3B6F - chains I and D of the 10 polymer chains in the assembly; structure by X-ray diffraction, 3.45 A resolution.

[Chain I]
Molecule: 147-nt DNA strand
Organism: Homo sapiens
Sequence (147 nucleotides; each row starts with the number of its first residue; numbers below 1 keep their minus sign (DA-73 is residue -73)):
   -73 ATCAATATCCACCTGCAGATACTACCAAAAGTGTATTTGGAAACTGCTCC
   -23 ATCAAAAGGCATGTTCAGCTGGAATCCAGCTGAACATGCCTTTTGATGGA
    27 GCAGTTTCCAAATACACTTTTGGTAGTATCTGCAGGTGGATATTGAT

[Chain D]
Protein: Histone H2B 1.1
Organism: Xenopus laevis
Reference sequence: P02281 (H2B11_XENLA); residues -2 to 122 here correspond to UniProt positions 2-126 (UniProt number = residue number + 4)
Amino-acid sequence (125 residues; each row starts with the number of its first residue; numbers below 1 keep their minus sign (Pro-2 is residue -2)):
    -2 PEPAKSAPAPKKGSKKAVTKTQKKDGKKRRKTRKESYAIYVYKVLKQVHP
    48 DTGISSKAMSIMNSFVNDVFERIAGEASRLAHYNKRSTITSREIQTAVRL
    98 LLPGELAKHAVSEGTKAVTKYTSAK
Not modelled in the structure: -2 to 21
Differences from the reference sequence: conflict Thr29 (Ser33 in P02281)
UniProt features mapped onto this chain:
  - modified residue: Lys2 (N6-acetyllysine), Lys9 (N6-acetyllysine), Ser11 (Phosphoserine), Lys12 (N6-acetyllysine), Lys17 (N6-acetyllysine)
  - glycosylation: Ser109 (O-linked (GlcNAc) serine)
  - cross-link: Lys117 (Glycyl lysine isopeptide (Lys-Gly) (interchain with G-Cter in ubiquitin))

[Interface between chain I and chain D]
Contacting residue pairs (22; chain I residue first):
  DA-55(I) - Ile51(D)  sugar contact
  DA-55(I) - Ser52(D)  hydrogen bond to the phosphate
  DA-55(I) - Ser53(D)  hydrogen bond to the phosphate
  DT-54(I) - Gly50(D)  phosphate contact
  DT-54(I) - Ile51(D)  phosphate contact
  DA-50(I) - Lys24(D)  base contact
  DA-46(I) - Arg30(D)  phosphate contact
  DA-45(I) - Arg30(D)  salt bridge to the phosphate
  DT-42(I) - Lys122(D)  salt bridge to the phosphate
  DG-35(I) - Ser84(D)  hydrogen bond to the phosphate
  DG-35(I) - Thr85(D)  phosphate contact
  DG-34(I) - Lys82(D)  phosphate contact
  DG-34(I) - Arg83(D)  phosphate contact
  DG-34(I) - Ser84(D)  hydrogen bond to the phosphate
  DG-34(I) - Thr85(D)  hydrogen bond to the phosphate
  DA-33(I) - Arg83(D)  salt bridge to the phosphate
  DA29(I) - Arg26(D)  hydrogen bond to the base
  DG30(I) - Arg26(D)  hydrogen bond to the base
  DG30(I) - Arg27(D)  phosphate contact
  DG30(I) - Lys28(D)  phosphate contact
  DG30(I) - Thr29(D)  hydrogen bond to the phosphate
  DT31(I) - Arg27(D)  phosphate contact
Also at the interface, not in a pair above, chain I (13 interface residues in all): DC-49
Also at the interface, not in a pair above, chain D (16 interface residues in all): Lys54

[Overview]
Chain I and chain D form an interface of 13 and 16 residues respectively, with 8 hydrogen bonds and 3 salt
bridges. Polar contacts include DA29(I)-Arg26(D), DG30(I)-Arg26(D) and DA-55(I)-Ser52(D).
Here chain I is a 147-nt DNA strand (Homo sapiens) and chain D is Histone H2B 1.1 (Xenopus laevis). Entry 3B6F
(Nucleosome core particle treated with cisplatin) was determined by X-ray diffraction, deposited together with
3B6G.
